PDB entry 7E4Q | X-ray diffraction, 2.50 A resolution | chains B and E of the 6 polymer chains in the assembly

Chain B:
Name: Tubulin beta-2B chain
Source organism: Bos taurus
UniProtKB: Q6B856 (TBB2B_BOVIN); the author numbering skips numbers that UniProt does not, so the offset changes along the chain: 1-42 = UniProt 1-42; 45-360 = UniProt 43-358; 369-441 = UniProt 359-431
Sequence (431 residues; each row starts with the number of its first residue; note: 10 numbers in that range are skipped by the numbering (no residue carries them; nothing is unmodelled there)):
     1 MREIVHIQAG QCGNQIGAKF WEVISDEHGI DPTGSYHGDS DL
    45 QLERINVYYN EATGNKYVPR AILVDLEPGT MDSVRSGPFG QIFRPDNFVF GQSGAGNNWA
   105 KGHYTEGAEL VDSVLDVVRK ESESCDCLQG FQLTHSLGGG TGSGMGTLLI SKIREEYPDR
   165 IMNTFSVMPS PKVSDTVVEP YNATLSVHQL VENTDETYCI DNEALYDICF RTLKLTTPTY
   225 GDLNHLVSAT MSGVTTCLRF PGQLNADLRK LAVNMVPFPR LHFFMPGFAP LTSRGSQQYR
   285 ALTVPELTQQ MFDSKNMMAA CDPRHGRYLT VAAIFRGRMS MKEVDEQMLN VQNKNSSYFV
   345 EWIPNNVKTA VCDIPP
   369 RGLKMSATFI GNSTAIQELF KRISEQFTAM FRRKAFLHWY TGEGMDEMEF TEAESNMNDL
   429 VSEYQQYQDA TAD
Disordered / not traced: 441
Bound ions: Mg2+: Q11 (together with GDP)
Residues lining bound ligands: GDP (guanosine-5'-diphosphate): G10, Q11, C12, Q15, I16, A99, N101, S140, G142, G143, G144, T145, G146, S147, V171, P173, V177, D179, E183, N206, L209, Y224, L227, N228
Curated features (UniProtKB/Swiss-Prot):
  - motif: M1 to I4 (MREI motif)
  - binding site (GTP): Q11, E71, S140, G144, T145, G146, N206, N228
  - binding site (Mg(2+)): E71
  - modified residue: S40 (Phosphoserine), T57 (Phosphothreonine), K60 (N6-acetyllysine), S174 (Phosphoserine), T287 (Phosphothreonine), T292 (Phosphothreonine), R320 (Omega-N-methylarginine)
  - cross-link (Glycyl lysine isopeptide (Lys-Gly)): K60 (interchain with G-Cter in ubiquitin), K326 (interchain with G-Cter in ubiquitin)

Chain E:
Name: Stathmin-4
Source organism: Rattus norvegicus
UniProtKB: P63043 (STMN4_RAT); residues 6-143 here correspond to UniProt positions 50-187 (UniProt number = residue number + 44)
Sequence (138 residues; each row starts with the number of its first residue):
     6 MEVIELNKCT SGQSFEVILK PPSFDGVPEF NASLPRRRDP SLEEIQKKLE AAEERRKYQE
    66 AELLKHLAEK REHEREVIQK AIEENNNFIK MAKEKLAQKM ESNKENREAH LAAMLERLQE
   126 KDKHAEEVRK NKELKEEA
Disordered / not traced: 29-43
Curated features (UniProtKB/Swiss-Prot):
  - modified residue: S46 (Phosphoserine)

Interface between chain B and chain E:
Contacting residue pairs (26):
  Y108(B) - H78(E)  hydrogen bond
  Y108(B) - E79(E)
  Y108(B) - V82(E)  hydrophobic
  Y108(B) - I83(E)
  L152(B) - E79(E)
  S155(B) - L72(E)
  S155(B) - K75(E)  hydrogen bond
  S155(B) - R76(E)  hydrogen bond
  K156(B) - R76(E)
  K156(B) - E79(E)  salt bridge
  R158(B) - L68(E)
  E159(B) - L69(E)
  E159(B) - L72(E)
  E159(B) - R76(E)  salt bridge
  P162(B) - E65(E)
  P162(B) - L68(E)  hydrophobic
  Q193(B) - K75(E)
  N197(B) - K75(E)
  T409(B) - E89(E)
  E411(B) - V82(E)
  E411(B) - A86(E)
  G412(B) - V82(E)
  G412(B) - K85(E)
  G412(B) - A86(E)
  D414(B) - K85(E)  salt bridge
  E417(B) - H78(E)  salt bridge
Also at the interface, not in a pair above, chain B (17 interface residues in all): T109, G410, M413
Also at the interface, not in a pair above, chain E (14 interface residues in all): A73

Summary:
17 residues of chain B and 14 residues of chain E are in contact, with 3 hydrogen bonds and 4 salt bridges.
Polar contacts include K156(B)-E79(E), E159(B)-R76(E) and D414(B)-K85(E). Bound to chain B: GDP.
Chain B is Tubulin beta-2B chain (Bos taurus) and chain E is Stathmin-4 (Rattus norvegicus); the structure,
Crystal structure of tubulin in complex with L-DM1-SMe, was determined by X-ray diffraction together with 7E4R
and 7E4Z from the same study.
